Entry 3Q3M (X-ray diffraction, 1.75 A resolution); this record covers chains D and G of the 8 polymer chains in the assembly.

Chain D:
Protein: Toluene-4-monooxygenase system protein A
Organism: Pseudomonas mendocina
Notes: EC 1.14.13.-
Reference sequence: Q6Q8Q7 (Q6Q8Q7_PSEME); the author numbering skips numbers that UniProt does not, so the offset changes along the chain: 1-491 = UniProt 1-491; 500-508 = UniProt 492-500
Amino-acid sequence (500 residues; each row starts with the number of its first residue; note: 8 numbers in that range are skipped by the numbering (no residue carries them; nothing is unmodelled there)):
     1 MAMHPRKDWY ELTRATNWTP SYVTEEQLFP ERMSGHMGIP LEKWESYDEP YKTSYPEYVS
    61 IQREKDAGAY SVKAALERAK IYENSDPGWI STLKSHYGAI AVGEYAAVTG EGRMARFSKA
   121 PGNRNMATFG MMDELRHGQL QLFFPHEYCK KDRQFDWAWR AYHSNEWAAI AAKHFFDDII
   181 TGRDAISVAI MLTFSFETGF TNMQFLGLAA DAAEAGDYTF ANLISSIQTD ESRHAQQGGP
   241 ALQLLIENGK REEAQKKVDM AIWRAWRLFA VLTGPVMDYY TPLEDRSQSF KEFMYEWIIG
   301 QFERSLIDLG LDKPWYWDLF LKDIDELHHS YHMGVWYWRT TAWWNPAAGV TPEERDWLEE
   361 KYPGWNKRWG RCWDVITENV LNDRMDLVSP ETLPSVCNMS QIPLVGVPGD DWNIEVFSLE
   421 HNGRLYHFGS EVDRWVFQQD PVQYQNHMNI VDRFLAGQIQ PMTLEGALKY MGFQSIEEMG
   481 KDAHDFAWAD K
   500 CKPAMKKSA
Not modelled in the structure: 1, 501-508
Metal / ion sites: Fe ion site 1: Glu-104, Glu-134, His-137 (together with 4-bromobenzoic acid); Fe ion site 2: Glu-134, Glu-197, Glu-231, His-234 (together with 4-bromobenzoic acid)
Residues lining bound ligands:
  - 4-bromobenzoic acid (Z82), molecule 1: Arg-6, Tyr-51, Lys-52
  - 4-bromobenzoic acid (Z82), molecule 2: Ala-99, Ile-100, Gly-103, Glu-104, Ala-107, Glu-134, Tyr-162, Phe-176, Ile-180, Leu-192, Phe-196, Glu-197, Phe-205, Glu-231, His-234

Chain G:
Protein: Toluene-4-monooxygenase system protein B
Organism: Pseudomonas mendocina
Notes: EC 1.14.13.-
Reference sequence: Q00457 (TMOB_PSEME); residues 1-82 here = UniProt positions 1-82
Amino-acid sequence (84 residues; row label = number of the first residue in the row; note: 1 number in that range is skipped by the numbering (no residue carries it; nothing is unmodelled there)):
     1 MSAFPVHAAF EKDFLVQLVV VDLNDSMDQV AEKVAYHCVN RRVAPREGVM RVRKHRSTEL
    61 FPRDMTIAES GLNPTEVIDV VF
    84 EE
Not modelled in the structure: 1, 85

Interface between chain D and chain G:
Residue-residue contacts (67):
  Ser-330(D) / Phe-14(G)
  Met-333(D) / Phe-14(G)  hydrophobic
  Gly-334(D) / Phe-14(G)
  Tyr-337(D) / Arg-41(G)  hydrogen bond
  Tyr-337(D) / Arg-42(G)
  Trp-338(D) / Leu-15(G)  hydrophobic
  Trp-338(D) / Gln-17(G)
  Trp-338(D) / Arg-42(G)
  Cys-372(D) / Arg-42(G)
  Val-375(D) / Asn-40(G)
  Val-375(D) / Arg-41(G)
  Val-375(D) / Arg-42(G)
  Val-375(D) / Val-43(G)
  Val-375(D) / Ala-44(G)
  Ile-376(D) / Arg-41(G)
  Asn-379(D) / Asn-40(G)  hydrogen bond (side chain-backbone)
  Asp-386(D) / Arg-41(G)  hydrogen bond (backbone-side chain)
  Leu-387(D) / Asn-40(G)
  Leu-387(D) / Arg-41(G)
  Ser-389(D) / Arg-41(G)  hydrogen bond (backbone-side chain)
  Glu-391(D) / Tyr-36(G)  hydrogen bond
  Glu-391(D) / His-37(G)
  Glu-391(D) / Arg-41(G)  salt bridge
  Thr-392(D) / Gln-17(G)
  Thr-392(D) / Leu-18(G)  hydrogen bond (side chain-backbone)
  Thr-392(D) / His-37(G)
  Leu-393(D) / Gln-17(G)
  Leu-393(D) / Leu-18(G)  hydrogen bond (backbone-backbone)
  Pro-394(D) / Leu-15(G)  hydrophobic
  Pro-394(D) / Val-16(G)
  Ser-395(D) / His-7(G)  hydrogen bond
  Ser-395(D) / Val-16(G)  hydrogen bond (backbone-backbone)
  Ser-395(D) / Gln-17(G)  hydrogen bond (side chain-backbone)
  Ser-395(D) / Leu-18(G)  hydrogen bond (side chain-backbone)
  Leu-404(D) / Leu-15(G)
  Leu-404(D) / Val-16(G)  hydrogen bond (backbone-backbone)
  Val-405(D) / Phe-14(G)
  Gly-406(D) / Phe-14(G)  hydrogen bond (backbone-backbone)
  Pro-408(D) / Lys-12(G)
  Pro-408(D) / Asp-13(G)
  Pro-408(D) / Phe-14(G)  hydrophobic
  Gly-409(D) / Lys-12(G)  hydrogen bond (backbone-backbone)
  Trp-412(D) / Phe-10(G)
  Trp-412(D) / Glu-11(G)
  Trp-412(D) / Lys-12(G)
  Trp-412(D) / Asp-13(G)  hydrogen bond (side chain-backbone)
  Trp-412(D) / Val-81(G)  hydrophobic
  Asn-413(D) / Arg-56(G)  hydrogen bond
  Ile-414(D) / Ala-9(G)  hydrophobic
  Ile-414(D) / Phe-14(G)
  Ile-414(D) / Leu-15(G)
  Ile-414(D) / Val-16(G)  hydrophobic
  Ile-414(D) / His-55(G)
  Ile-414(D) / Arg-56(G)  hydrogen bond (backbone-side chain)
  Glu-415(D) / His-55(G)
  Glu-415(D) / Arg-56(G)  salt bridge
  Val-416(D) / Val-16(G)  hydrophobic
  Val-416(D) / His-55(G)  hydrogen bond (backbone-side chain)
  Leu-425(D) / Thr-75(G)
  Leu-425(D) / Glu-76(G)
  His-427(D) / His-7(G)
  His-427(D) / Thr-75(G)  hydrogen bond (side chain-backbone)
  His-427(D) / Val-77(G)
  Val-451(D) / His-7(G)
  Phe-454(D) / Leu-18(G)  hydrophobic
  Leu-455(D) / Pro-5(G)  hydrophobic
  Leu-455(D) / Thr-75(G)
Other interface residues (no listed pair), chain D (36 interface residues in all): Arg-371, Pro-390, Val-407, Ser-418
Other interface residues (no listed pair), chain G (27 interface residues in all): Arg-53, Asp-79

Summary:
36 residues of chain D face 27 of chain G across their interface, with 19 hydrogen bonds and 2 salt bridges.
Polar pairs include Glu-391(D)/Arg-41(G), Glu-415(D)/Arg-56(G) and Tyr-337(D)/Arg-41(G). Chain D binds
4-bromobenzoic acid. Glu-104(D), Glu-134(D) and His-137(D) form the Fe ion site 1.
Chain D is Toluene-4-monooxygenase system protein A and chain G is Toluene-4-monooxygenase system protein B,
both from Pseudomonas mendocina; the structure, Toluene 4 monooxygenase HD Complex with Inhibitor
4-Bromobenzoate, was determined by X-ray diffraction (same publication as 3Q14, 3Q2A, 3Q3N, 3Q3O, 3RI7 and
3RMK).
